2H9C - chains A and B; structure by X-ray diffraction, 2.35 A resolution.

# Chain A (and B)
Molecule: Salicylate biosynthesis protein pchB
From: Pseudomonas aeruginosa
Notes: EC 4.1.99.-; chain B of this document is another copy of the same molecule, construct and numbering; everything in this record applies to it too
UniProtKB: Q51507 (PCHB_PSEAE); residues 1-99 here = UniProt positions 1-99
Amino-acid sequence (99 residues; numbered 1 to 99; the number before each row is that of its first residue):
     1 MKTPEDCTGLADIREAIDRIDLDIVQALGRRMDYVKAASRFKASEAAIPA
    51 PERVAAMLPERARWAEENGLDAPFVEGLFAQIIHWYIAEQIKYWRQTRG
Disordered / not traced: 42-49, 97-99 (chain B: 42-48, 93-99)
Swiss-Prot annotation at these positions:
  - binding site (substrate): Arg14, Arg31, Lys42, Gln90
  - mutagenesis: Ala37 (A37I: Increases the rate constant for the mutase activity by a factor of 1000, and also increases the lyase catalytic efficiency by a factor of 6), Lys42 (K42A: Active across the entire pH range from 4 to 9. 11-fold reduction of the affinity for isochorismate and 7-fold reduction of the catalytic efficiency for lyase activity ...), Ala43 (A43P: Slight reduction of the affinity for isochorismate and of the catalytic efficiency for isochorismate-pyruvate lyase activity ...), Ile87 (I87T: 4-fold reduction of the affinity for isochorismate and 3-fold reduction of the catalytic efficiency for isochorismate-pyruvate lyase activity ...)

# Chain A / chain B interface
Residue-residue contacts - 106 pairs, chain A then chain B:
  Met1(A) with Tyr34(B), hydrogen bond
  Lys2(A) with Tyr34(B), hydrogen bond (backbone-side chain)
  Thr3(A) with Tyr34(B)
  Pro4(A) with Asp33(B); Tyr34(B); Ala37(B); Arg40(B), hydrogen bond (backbone-side chain)
  Glu5(A) with Arg40(B), hydrogen bond (backbone-side chain)
  Cys7(A) with Tyr34(B), hydrophobic; Arg40(B), hydrogen bond (backbone-side chain); Phe41(B)
  Thr8(A) with Phe41(B)
  Gly9(A) with Phe41(B)
  Leu10(A) with Ala38(B); Phe41(B), hydrophobic
  Ile13(A) with Tyr34(B); Ala37(B), hydrophobic; Ala38(B), hydrophobic
  Arg14(A) with Arg53(B), hydrogen bond (backbone-side chain)
  Ala16(A) with Tyr34(B), hydrophobic
  Ile17(A) with Arg31(B); Val35(B), hydrophobic
  Asp18(A) with Arg53(B), salt bridge; Glu60(B); Arg61(B), salt bridge; Trp64(B)
  Ile20(A) with Ala27(B); Arg30(B); Arg31(B); Tyr34(B), hydrophobic
  Asp21(A) with Arg31(B), salt bridge; Met57(B); Arg61(B), salt bridge; Trp64(B); Phe79(B)
  Leu22(A) with Trp64(B), hydrophobic
  Ile24(A) with Ala27(B), hydrophobic; Leu28(B), hydrophobic; Phe79(B), hydrophobic
  Val25(A) with Trp64(B); Ala65(B); Leu70(B); Phe79(B), hydrophobic
  Gln26(A) with Asn68(B)
  Ala27(A) with Ile20(B); Ile24(B), hydrophobic
  Leu28(A) with Ile24(B), hydrophobic; Leu70(B), hydrophobic; Leu78(B), hydrophobic
  Gly29(A) with Asn68(B); Leu70(B)
  Arg31(A) with Ile17(B); Ile20(B); Asp21(B), salt bridge
  Met32(A) with Leu70(B), hydrophobic
  Asp33(A) with Pro4(B)
  Tyr34(A) with Met1(B); Lys2(B), hydrogen bond (side chain-backbone); Thr3(B); Pro4(B), hydrophobic; Cys7(B), hydrophobic; Ala16(B); Ile20(B), hydrophobic
  Ala37(A) with Pro4(B); Ile13(B)
  Ala38(A) with Ile13(B)
  Arg40(A) with Pro4(B), hydrogen bond (side chain-backbone); Glu5(B), hydrogen bond (side chain-backbone); Cys7(B), hydrogen bond (side chain-backbone)
  Phe41(A) with Cys7(B); Thr8(B); Gly9(B); Leu10(B), hydrophobic; Ile13(B), hydrophobic
  Met57(A) with Ile17(B), hydrophobic; Asp21(B)
  Glu60(A) with Asp18(B)
  Arg61(A) with Asp18(B), salt bridge; Asp21(B), salt bridge
  Trp64(A) with Asp18(B); Asp21(B); Leu22(B), hydrophobic; Val25(B)
  Ala65(A) with Val25(B)
  Asn68(A) with Val25(B); Gln26(B); Gly29(B)
  Leu70(A) with Val25(B); Leu28(B), hydrophobic; Gly29(B); Tyr86(B)
  Asp71(A) with Trp85(B); Glu89(B)
  Phe74(A) with Gln81(B); Trp85(B), hydrophobic
  Leu78(A) with Leu28(B), hydrophobic; Leu78(B), hydrophobic
  Phe79(A) with Asp21(B); Ile24(B), hydrophobic; Val25(B), hydrophobic
  Gln81(A) with Phe74(B); Leu78(B); Gln81(B), hydrogen bond
  Trp85(A) with Asp71(B); Phe74(B), hydrophobic
  Tyr86(A) with Ile17(B)
Also at the interface, not in a pair above, chain A (50 interface residues in all): Asp6, Asp23, Arg30, Val75, Ile82
Also at the interface, not in a pair above, chain B (51 interface residues in all): Asp23, Met32, Val75, Ile82

# Overview
Chain A and chain B form an interface of 50 and 51 residues respectively, with 11 hydrogen bonds and 7 salt
bridges. Polar contacts include Asp18(A)-Arg53(B), Asp18(A)-Arg61(B) and Asp21(A)-Arg31(B). UniProt lists 4
substrate-binding residues and 4 mutagenesis sites on chain A.
Chain A and chain B are both Salicylate biosynthesis protein pchB (Pseudomonas aeruginosa); the structure,
Native Crystal Structure of the Isochorismate-Pyruvate Lyase from Pseudomonas aeruginosa, was determined by
X-ray diffraction together with 2H9D from the same study.
